Entry 7V00 (electron microscopy, 3.87 A resolution); this record covers chains E and J of the 11 polymer chains in the assembly.

# Chain E
Molecule: CRISPR system Cms protein Csm5
From: Staphylococcus epidermidis RP62A
UniProt: Q5HK93 (Q5HK93_STAEQ); numbering as in UniProt (aligned over 1-340)
Sequence (340 residues; each row starts with the number of its first residue):
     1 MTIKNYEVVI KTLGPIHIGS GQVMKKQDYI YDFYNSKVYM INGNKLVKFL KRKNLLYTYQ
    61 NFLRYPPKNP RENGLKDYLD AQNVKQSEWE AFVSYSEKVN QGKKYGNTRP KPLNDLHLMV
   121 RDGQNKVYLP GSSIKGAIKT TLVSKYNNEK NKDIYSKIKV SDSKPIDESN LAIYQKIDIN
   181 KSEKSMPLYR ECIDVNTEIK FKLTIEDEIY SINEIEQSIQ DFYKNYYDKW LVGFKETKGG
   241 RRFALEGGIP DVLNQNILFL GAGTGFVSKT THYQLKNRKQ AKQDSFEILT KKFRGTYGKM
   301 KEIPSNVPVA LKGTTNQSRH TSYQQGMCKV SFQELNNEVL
Unresolved in the structure: 1-3, 99-112, 269-276, 304-309, 334-340

# Chain J
Molecule: CRISPR system Cms protein Csm2
From: Staphylococcus epidermidis RP62A
UniProt: Q5HK90 (Q5HK90_STAEQ); residues 14-141 here correspond to UniProt positions 1-128 (UniProt number = residue number - 13)
Sequence (128 residues; each row starts with the number of its first residue):
    14 MTFAHEVVKS NVKNVKDRKG KEKQVLFNGL TTSKLRNLME QVNRLYTIAF NSNEDQLNEE
    74 FIDELEYLKI KFYYEAGREK SVDEFLKKTL MFPIIDRVIK KESKKFFLDY CKYFEALVAY
   134 AKYYQKED
Unresolved in the structure: 14-16, 28-36, 62-73, 140-141

# How chain E and chain J interact
Residue-residue contacts - 18 pairs, chain E then chain J:
  Gln22(E) - Arg49(J)  hydrogen bond
  Met24(E) - Tyr87(J)  hydrogen bond
  Lys25(E) - Gly90(J)  hydrogen bond (side chain-backbone)
  Lys25(E) - Arg91(J)  hydrogen bond (side chain-backbone)
  Gln27(E) - Tyr87(J)
  Asp28(E) - Tyr87(J)
  Gly43(E) - Tyr80(J)
  Asn44(E) - Tyr80(J)
  Val47(E) - Ile83(J)  hydrophobic
  Lys48(E) - Asp76(J)  salt bridge
  Lys51(E) - Glu79(J)  salt bridge
  Lys51(E) - Lys82(J)
  Leu56(E) - Ile83(J)  hydrophobic
  Gln60(E) - Tyr86(J)  hydrogen bond
  Arg64(E) - Tyr86(J)  hydrogen bond (side chain-backbone)
  Arg64(E) - Ala89(J)
  Arg64(E) - Gly90(J)
  Arg64(E) - Asp96(J)  salt bridge
Also at the interface, not in a pair above, chain E (14 interface residues in all): Tyr65

# In short
The interface between chain E and chain J involves 14 residues on one side and 12 on the other, with 6
hydrogen bonds and 3 salt bridges. Polar pairs include Lys48(E)-Asp76(J), Lys51(E)-Glu79(J) and
Arg64(E)-Asp96(J).
Chain E is CRISPR system Cms protein Csm5 and chain J is CRISPR system Cms protein Csm2, both from
Staphylococcus epidermidis RP62A; the structure, Staphylococcus epidermidis RP62a CRISPR tall effector complex
with bound ATP, was determined by electron microscopy together with 7UZW, 7UZX, 7UZY, 7UZZ, 7V01 and 7V02 from
the same study.
